PDB entry 6GJ4 | X-ray diffraction, 2.40 A resolution | chains B and E of the 6 polymer chains in the assembly

# Chain B
Molecule: Tubulin beta-2B chain
From: Bos taurus
Reference sequence: Q6B856 (TBB2B_BOVIN); the author numbering skips numbers that UniProt does not, so the offset changes along the chain: 1-42 = UniProt 1-42; 45-360 = UniProt 43-358; 369-455 = UniProt 359-445
Sequence (445 residues; numbered 1 to 455; 10 numbers in that range are skipped by the numbering (no residue carries them; nothing is unmodelled there); the number before each row is that of its first residue):
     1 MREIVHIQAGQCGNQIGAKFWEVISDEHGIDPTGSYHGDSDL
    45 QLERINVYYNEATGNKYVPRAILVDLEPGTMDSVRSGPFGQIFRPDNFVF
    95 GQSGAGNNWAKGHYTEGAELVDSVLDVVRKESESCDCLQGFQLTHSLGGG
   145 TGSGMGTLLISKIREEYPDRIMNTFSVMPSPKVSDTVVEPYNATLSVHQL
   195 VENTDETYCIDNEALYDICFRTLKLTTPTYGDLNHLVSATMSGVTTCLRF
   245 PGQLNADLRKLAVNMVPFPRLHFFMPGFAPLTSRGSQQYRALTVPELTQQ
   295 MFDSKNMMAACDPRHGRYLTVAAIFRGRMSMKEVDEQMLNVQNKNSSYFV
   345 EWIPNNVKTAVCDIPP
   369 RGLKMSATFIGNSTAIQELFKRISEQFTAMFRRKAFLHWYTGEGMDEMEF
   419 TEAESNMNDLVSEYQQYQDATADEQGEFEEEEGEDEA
Not modelled in the structure: 439-455
Metal / ion sites: Mg2+: Gln-11 (together with GDP)
Small-molecule neighbours:
  - EZW (5-(quinolin-5-yl)naphtho[2,3-b]pyrrolo[1,2-d][1,4]oxazepin-4-yl acetate): Val-238, Cys-241, Leu-242, Gln-247, Leu-248, Ala-250, Asp-251, Lys-254, Leu-255, Asn-258, Met-259, Val-315, Ala-316, Ala-317, Asn-349, Asn-350, Lys-352, Ala-354, Ile-378
  - GDP (guanosine-5'-diphosphate): Gly-10, Gln-11, Cys-12, Gln-15, Ile-16, Asp-69, Asn-101, Ser-140, Gly-142, Gly-143, Gly-144, Thr-145, Gly-146, Val-171, Pro-173, Val-177, Asp-179, Glu-183, Asn-206, Leu-209, Tyr-224, Leu-227, Asn-228
Swiss-Prot annotation at these positions:
  - motif: Met-1 to Ile-4 (MREI motif)
  - binding site (GTP): Gln-11, Glu-71, Ser-140, Gly-144, Thr-145, Gly-146, Asn-206, Asn-228
  - binding site (Mg(2+)): Glu-71
  - modified residue: Ser-40 (Phosphoserine), Thr-57 (Phosphothreonine), Lys-60 (N6-acetyllysine), Ser-174 (Phosphoserine), Thr-287 (Phosphothreonine), Thr-292 (Phosphothreonine), Arg-320 (Omega-N-methylarginine), Glu-448 (5-glutamyl polyglutamate)
  - cross-link (Glycyl lysine isopeptide (Lys-Gly)): Lys-60 (interchain with G-Cter in ubiquitin), Lys-326 (interchain with G-Cter in ubiquitin)
Reported in the primary citation:
  - binding site for EZW: Gly-237, Thr-240, Cys-241, Gln-247, Ala-250, Lys-254, Lys-352
  - binding site for EZW: Val-238, Leu-242, Leu-248, Leu-255, Met-259, Ala-316, Ile-318, Ala-354, Ile-378 (from molecular simulation)

# Chain E
Molecule: Stathmin-4
From: Rattus norvegicus
Reference sequence: P63043 (STMN4_RAT); residues 5-145 here correspond to UniProt positions 49-189 (UniProt number = residue number + 44)
Sequence (143 residues; numbered 3 to 145; the number before each row is that of its first residue):
     3 MADMEVIELNKCTSGQSFEVILKPPSFDGVPEFNASLPRRRDPSLEEIQK
    53 KLEAAEERRKYQEAELLKHLAEKREHEREVIQKAIEENNNFIKMAKEKLA
   103 QKMESNKENREAHLAAMLERLQEKDKHAEEVRKNKELKEEASR
Not modelled in the structure: 3-5, 29-43, 141-145
Differences from the reference sequence: initiating methionine (3); expression tag (4)
Swiss-Prot annotation at these positions:
  - modified residue: Ser-46 (Phosphoserine)

# How chain B and chain E interact
Residue-residue contacts - 25 pairs, chain B then chain E:
  Tyr-108(B) / His-78(E)  hydrogen bond
  Tyr-108(B) / Glu-79(E)
  Tyr-108(B) / Val-82(E)  hydrophobic
  Tyr-108(B) / Ile-83(E)
  Leu-152(B) / Glu-79(E)
  Ser-155(B) / Leu-72(E)
  Ser-155(B) / Lys-75(E)
  Ser-155(B) / Arg-76(E)  hydrogen bond
  Lys-156(B) / Arg-76(E)
  Lys-156(B) / Glu-79(E)  salt bridge
  Arg-158(B) / Leu-68(E)
  Glu-159(B) / Leu-69(E)
  Glu-159(B) / Leu-72(E)
  Glu-159(B) / Arg-76(E)  salt bridge
  Pro-162(B) / Glu-65(E)
  Gln-193(B) / Lys-75(E)  hydrogen bond
  Glu-196(B) / His-71(E)
  Thr-409(B) / Glu-89(E)
  Glu-411(B) / Val-82(E)
  Glu-411(B) / Ala-86(E)
  Gly-412(B) / Val-82(E)
  Gly-412(B) / Lys-85(E)
  Gly-412(B) / Ala-86(E)
  Asp-414(B) / Lys-85(E)  salt bridge
  Glu-417(B) / His-78(E)  salt bridge
Interface residues without a listed pair, chain B (19 interface residues in all): His-107, Thr-109, Asn-197, Gly-410, Met-413

# In short
Chain B and chain E form an interface of 19 and 14 residues respectively, with 3 hydrogen bonds and 4 salt
bridges. Polar pairs include Lys-156(B)/Glu-79(E), Glu-159(B)/Arg-76(E) and Asp-414(B)/Lys-85(E). Bound to
chain B: GDP and compound EZW. From the paper: a binding site for EZW at Gly-237(B), Thr-240(B) and Cys-241(B)
among others.
Chain B is Tubulin beta-2B chain (Bos taurus) and chain E is Stathmin-4 (Rattus norvegicus); the structure,
Tubulin-6j complex, was determined by X-ray diffraction.
